PDB entry 8U9Z | electron microscopy, 3.80 A resolution | chains D and G of the 7 polymer chains in the assembly

Chain D:
Protein: Cell division control protein 48
Organism: Saccharomyces cerevisiae
Notes: EC 3.6.4.6
Reference sequence: P25694 (CDC48_YEAST); residue numbers follow UniProt; this construct covers 1-835
Sequence (835 residues; numbered 1 to 835; the number before each row is that of its first residue):
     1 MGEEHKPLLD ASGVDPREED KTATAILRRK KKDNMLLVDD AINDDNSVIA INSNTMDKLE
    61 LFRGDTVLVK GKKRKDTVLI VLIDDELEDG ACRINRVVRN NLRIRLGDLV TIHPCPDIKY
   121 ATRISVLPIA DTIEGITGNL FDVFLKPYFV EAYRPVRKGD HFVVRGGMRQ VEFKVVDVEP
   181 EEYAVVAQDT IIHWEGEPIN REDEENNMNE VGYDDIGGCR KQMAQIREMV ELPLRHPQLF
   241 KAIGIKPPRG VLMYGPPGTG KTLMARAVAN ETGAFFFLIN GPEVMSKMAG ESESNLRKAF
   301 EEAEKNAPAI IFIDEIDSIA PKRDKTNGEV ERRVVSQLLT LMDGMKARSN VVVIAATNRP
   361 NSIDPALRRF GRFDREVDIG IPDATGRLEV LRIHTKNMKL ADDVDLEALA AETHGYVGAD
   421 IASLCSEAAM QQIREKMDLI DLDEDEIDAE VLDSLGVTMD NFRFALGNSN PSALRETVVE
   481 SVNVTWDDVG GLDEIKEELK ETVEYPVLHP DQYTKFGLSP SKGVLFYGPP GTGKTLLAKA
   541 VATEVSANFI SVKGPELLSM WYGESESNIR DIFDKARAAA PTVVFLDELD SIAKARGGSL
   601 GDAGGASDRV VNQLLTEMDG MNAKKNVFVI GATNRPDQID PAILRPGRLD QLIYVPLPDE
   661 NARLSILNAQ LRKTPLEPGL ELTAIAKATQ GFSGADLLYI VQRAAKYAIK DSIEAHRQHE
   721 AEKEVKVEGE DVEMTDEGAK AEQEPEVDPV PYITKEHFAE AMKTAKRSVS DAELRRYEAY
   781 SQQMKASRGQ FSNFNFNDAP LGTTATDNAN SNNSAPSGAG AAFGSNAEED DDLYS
Disordered / not traced: 1-209, 441-448, 476-481, 715-753, 797-835
Ligand contacts:
  - 08T ([[[(2R,3S,4R,5R)-5-(6-aminopurin-9-yl)-3,4-bis(oxidanyl)oxolan-2-yl]methoxy-oxidanyl-phosphoryl]oxy-oxidanyl-phosphoryl]oxy-tris(fluoranyl)beryllium), molecule 1: Arg369, Phe370, Arg372
  - 08T, molecule 2: Asp619, Arg645, Arg648
  - ADP (adenosine-5'-diphosphate), molecule 1: Asp215, Gly217, Pro256, Pro257, Gly258, Thr259, Gly260, Lys261, Thr262, Leu263, Arg266, Val390, His394, Gly418, Ala419, Ala422
  - ADP, molecule 2: Asp488, Val489, Gly490, Pro529, Pro530, Gly531, Thr532, Gly533, Lys534, Thr535, Leu536, Ile666, Gly694, Ala695, Leu698
Swiss-Prot annotation at these positions:
  - binding site (ATP): Pro257 to Leu263, Asn358, His394, Gly531 to Leu536
  - modified residue: Ser472 (Phosphoserine), Ser519 (Phosphoserine), Thr735 (Phosphothreonine), Ser770 (Phosphoserine)
  - cross-link (Glycyl lysine isopeptide (Lys-Gly)): Lys305 (interchain with G-Cter in ubiquitin), Lys322 (interchain with G-Cter in ubiquitin), Lys346 (interchain with G-Cter in ubiquitin), Lys522 (interchain with G-Cter in ubiquitin), Lys539 (interchain with G-Cter in ubiquitin), Lys594 (interchain with G-Cter in ubiquitin), Lys673 (interchain with G-Cter in ubiquitin)
  - mutagenesis: Lys261 (K261A: Moderate reduction in growth rate; K261T: Probable loss of ATP binding. Complete loss of catalytic activity), Glu315 (E315A: Moderate reduction in growth rate; E315D: Severe loss of catalytic activity without affecting cooperativity between the 2 ATP-binding regions. Slight reduction in growth rate ...), Asn358 (N358A: Slight reduction in growth rate. Restores cell growth; when associated with Q-315), Arg369 (R369A: No effect on growth rate. Restores cell growth; when associated with Q-315), Pro471 (P471A/S: Restores cell growth; when associated with Q-315), Arg475 (R475H: Restores cell growth; when associated with Q-315), Lys534 (K534A/T: Severe loss of catalytic activity. Lethal), Glu588 (E588D: Moderate reduction in growth rate; E588Q: Lethal), Arg645 (R645A: Lethal)
Reported in the primary citation:
  - catalytic residues: Glu315, Arg369, Arg372, Glu588, Arg645, Arg648 (citing earlier work)

Chain G:
Protein: Substrate
Organism: Saccharomyces cerevisiae
Sequence (22 residues; numbered 1 to 22; the number before each row is that of its first residue):
     1 AAAAAAAAAA AAAVAVAVAV AA

Chain D / chain G interface:
Pairs across the interface - 11 pairs, chain D then chain G:
  Lys287(D) - Ala8(G)
  Lys287(D) - Ala9(G)
  Met288(D) - Ala6(G)
  Met288(D) - Ala7(G)  hydrophobic
  Met560(D) - Val20(G)  hydrogen bond (backbone-backbone)
  Met560(D) - Ala21(G)  hydrophobic
  Trp561(D) - Ala17(G)  hydrophobic
  Trp561(D) - Val18(G)
  Trp561(D) - Val20(G)
  Tyr562(D) - Val18(G)
  Tyr562(D) - Val20(G)  hydrophobic
Interface residues without a listed pair, chain G (10 interface residues in all): Ala10, Ala22

In short:
The interface between chain D and chain G involves 5 residues on one side and 10 on the other; the contacts
include 1 hydrogen bond. Its one hydrogen bond, Met560(D)-Val20(G), is backbone to backbone. Bound to chain D:
compound 08T and ADP. The paper reports catalytic residues Glu315(D), Arg369(D) and Arg372(D) among others.
Chain D is Cell division control protein 48 and chain G is Substrate, both from Saccharomyces cerevisiae; the
structure, Cdc48-Shp1 unfolding native substrate, Class 7, was determined by electron microscopy together with
8U7T, 8U8I, 8U9C, 8U9P, 8U9Q, 8UA0 and 3 further entries from the same study.
